7JY9 - chains D and U of the 12 polymer chains in the assembly; structure by electron microscopy, 2.70 A resolution.

== Chain D ==
Protein: Protein RecA
Source organism: Escherichia coli
UniProtKB: A0A376NU07 (A0A376NU07_ECOLX); residues 0-333 here correspond to UniProt positions 1-334 (UniProt number = residue number + 1)
Amino-acid sequence (334 residues; each row starts with the number of its first residue; numbering starts at 0):
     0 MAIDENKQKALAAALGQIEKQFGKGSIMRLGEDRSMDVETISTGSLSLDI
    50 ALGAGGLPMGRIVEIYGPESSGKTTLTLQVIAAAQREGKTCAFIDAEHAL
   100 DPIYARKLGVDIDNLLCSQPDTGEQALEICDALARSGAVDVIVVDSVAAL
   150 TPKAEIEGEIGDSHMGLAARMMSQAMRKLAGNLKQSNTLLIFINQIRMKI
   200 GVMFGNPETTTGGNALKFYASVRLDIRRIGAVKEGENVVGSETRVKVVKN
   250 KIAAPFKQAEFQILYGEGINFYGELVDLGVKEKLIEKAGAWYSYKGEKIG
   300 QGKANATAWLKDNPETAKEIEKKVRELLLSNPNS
Not modelled in the structure: 0
Ion coordination: Mg2+: Thr73 (together with ATP-gamma-S)
Residues lining bound ligands:
  - ATP-gamma-S (AGS; phosphothiophosphoric acid-adenylate ester), molecule 1: Pro67, Glu68, Ser69, Ser70, Gly71, Lys72, Thr73, Thr74, Glu96, Asp100, Tyr103, Ser240, Tyr264, Gly265
  - ATP-gamma-S (AGS), molecule 2: Phe217, Lys248, Asn249, Lys250, Ile251, Ala252, Ala253, Pro254
Reported in the primary citation:
  - binding site for the 45-nt DNA strand (chain U): Met202, Phe203, Gly204, Asn205, Pro206, Glu207, Arg226 to Lys232, Trp290, Lys297 to Lys302
  - contacts within the chain: Glu207-Arg226 (hydrogen bond), Trp290-Gln300 (pi stacking)
  - mutagenesis - K286N, K302N: decreased binding to dsDNA (citing earlier work)
  - binding site for the 45-nt DNA strand: Met202, Lys232, Lys286 to Trp290, Lys297 to Lys302

== Chain U ==
Molecule: 45-nt DNA strand
Sequence (45 nucleotides; each row starts with the number of its first residue):
     1 CGGTGTCGAGTCAGCCTACCCCCCCCCATTCAATTAAGCAAGTAC
Not modelled in the structure: 1, 44-45

== Interface between chain D and chain U ==
Pairs across the interface - 16 pairs, chain D then chain U:
  Met197(D) - DC27(U)  base contact
  Phe203(D) - DC22(U)  stacking on the base
  Phe203(D) - DC23(U)  sugar contact
  Gly204(D) - DC23(U)  phosphate contact
  Gly204(D) - DC24(U)  phosphate contact
  Gly204(D) - DC26(U)  hydrogen bond to the base
  Asn205(D) - DC24(U)  hydrogen bond to the phosphate
  Asn205(D) - DC26(U)  base contact
  Pro206(D) - DC27(U)  base contact
  Glu207(D) - DC27(U)  sugar contact
  Arg226(D) - DC27(U)  hydrogen bond to the phosphate
  Arg226(D) - DA28(U)  salt bridge to the phosphate
  Ala287(D) - DA37(U)  sugar contact
  Trp290(D) - DA37(U)  hydrogen bond to the base
  Trp290(D) - DG38(U)  hydrogen bond to the sugar
  Lys297(D) - DG38(U)  salt bridge to the phosphate
Other interface residues (no listed pair), chain D (14 interface residues in all): Pro67, Arg227, Ile228, Gly288
Other interface residues (no listed pair), chain U (9 interface residues in all): DT29

== Summary ==
14 residues of chain D face 9 of chain U across their interface; the contacts include 5 hydrogen bonds, 2 salt
bridges and 1 aromatic stacking contact. Among the polar pairs are Gly204(D)-DC26(U), Trp290(D)-DA37(U) and
Trp290(D)-DG38(U). From the paper: a binding site for the 45-nt DNA strand (chain U) at Met202(D), Phe203(D)
and Gly204(D) among others; K286N and K302N of chain D reduce binding to dsDNA.
Chain D is Protein RecA (Escherichia coli) and chain U is a 45-nt DNA strand; the structure, Structure of a 9
base pair RecA-D loop complex, was determined by electron microscopy together with 7JY6, 7JY7 and 7JY8 from
the same study.
